PDB entry 5UEA | X-ray diffraction, 1.70 A resolution | chains X and B of the 3 polymer chains in the assembly

Chain X:
Protein: Histone chaperone ASF1
Source organism: Saccharomyces cerevisiae (strain ATCC 204508 / S288c)
Reference sequence: P32447 (ASF1_YEAST); residues 2-154 here = UniProt positions 2-154
Chain sequence (154 residues; each row starts with the number of its first residue):
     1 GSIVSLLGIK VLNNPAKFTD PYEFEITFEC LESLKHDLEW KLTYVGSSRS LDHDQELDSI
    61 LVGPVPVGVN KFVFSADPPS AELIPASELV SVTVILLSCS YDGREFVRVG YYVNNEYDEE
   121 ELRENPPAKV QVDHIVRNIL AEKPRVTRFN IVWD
Not modelled in the structure: 1
Construct notes: expression tag (1)
UniProt features mapped onto this chain:
  - mutagenesis: L6 (L6M: Enhances transcriptional silencing), H36 to D37 (Abrogates stimulation of replication-independent chromatin assembly by the HIR complex and abrogates telomeric silencing), D37 (D37R: Reduces transcriptional silencing; when associated with R-39), E39 (E39R: Reduces transcriptional silencing; when associated with R-37), V45 (V45D: Reduces acetylation of histone H3 on 'K-56' and enhances sensitivity to camptothecin), S48 (S48R: Abrogates interaction with histone H3 and histone H4 and enhances transcriptional silencing. Reduces acetylation of histone H3 on 'K-9' and 'K-56'; when associated with E-145 or E-147), H53 to D54 (Reduces acetylation of histone H3 on 'K-56' and enhances sensitivity to camptothecin), D54 (D54R: Reduces transcriptional silencing), V94 (V94D: Reduces acetylation of histone H3 on 'K-56' and enhances sensitivity to bleomycin, camptothecin, HU and MMS; when associated with D-96 ...), L96 (L96D: Reduces acetylation of histone H3 on 'K-56' and enhances sensitivity to bleomycin, camptothecin, HU and MMS; when associated with D-94), E105 (E105A: Decreases histone H3/H4 binding affinity), R108 (R108E: Reduces transcriptional silencing), 6 further mutagenesis entries in UniProt

Chain B:
Protein: Fab Light Chain
Source organism: Homo sapiens
Notes: antibody fragment or engineered binder
Chain sequence (215 residues; each row starts with the number of its first residue; numbering starts at 0):
     0 SDIQMTQSPS SLSASVGDRV TITCRASQSV SSAVAWYQQK PGKAPKLLIY SASSLYSGVP
    60 SRFSGSRSGT DFTLTISSLQ PEDFATYYCQ QSQWYPITFG QGTKVEIKRT VAAPSVFIFP
   120 PSDSQLKSGT ASVVCLLNNF YPREAKVQWK VDNALQSGNS QESVTEQDSK DSTYSLSSTL
   180 TLSKADYEKH KVYACEVTHQ GLSSPVTKSF NRGEC
Not modelled in the structure: 0, 212-214
Cystine bridges: C23-C88, C134-C194

Chain X / chain B interface:
Contacting residue pairs (11):
  I60(X) - S30(B)
  I60(X) - Q92(B)
  V62(X) - W93(B)  hydrophobic
  G63(X) - S28(B)  hydrogen bond (backbone-side chain)
  P66(X) - Q27(B)
  N70(X) - W93(B)
  K71(X) - W93(B)
  K71(X) - Y94(B)  hydrogen bond (backbone-backbone)
  F72(X) - Q92(B)
  F72(X) - W93(B)  hydrophobic
  V73(X) - Q92(B)  hydrogen bond (backbone-backbone)
Interface residues without a listed pair, chain X (11 interface residues in all): F28, L61, P64
Interface residues without a listed pair, chain B (7 interface residues in all): S91

Overview:
11 residues of chain X and 7 residues of chain B are in contact; the contacts include 3 hydrogen bonds. Polar
contacts include G63(X)-S28(B), K71(X)-Y94(B) and V73(X)-Q92(B). UniProt lists 18 mutagenesis sites on chain
X.
Chain X is Histone chaperone ASF1 (Saccharomyces cerevisiae (strain ATCC 204508 / S288c)) and chain B is Fab
Light Chain (Homo sapiens); the structure, Structure of antigen-Fab complex with Histone chaperone ASF1, was
determined by X-ray diffraction.
